PDB entry 2Q5Q | X-ray diffraction, 1.90 A resolution | chains A and B

== Chain A (and B) ==
Protein: Phenylpyruvate decarboxylase
Organism: Azospirillum brasilense
Notes: EC 4.1.1.43; chain B of this document is another copy of the same molecule, construct and numbering; everything in this record applies to it too
Reference sequence: P51852 (DCIP_AZOBR); numbering as in UniProt (aligned over 1-545)
Sequence (565 residues; row label = number of the first residue in the row; numbers below 1 keep their minus sign (Met-19 is residue -19)):
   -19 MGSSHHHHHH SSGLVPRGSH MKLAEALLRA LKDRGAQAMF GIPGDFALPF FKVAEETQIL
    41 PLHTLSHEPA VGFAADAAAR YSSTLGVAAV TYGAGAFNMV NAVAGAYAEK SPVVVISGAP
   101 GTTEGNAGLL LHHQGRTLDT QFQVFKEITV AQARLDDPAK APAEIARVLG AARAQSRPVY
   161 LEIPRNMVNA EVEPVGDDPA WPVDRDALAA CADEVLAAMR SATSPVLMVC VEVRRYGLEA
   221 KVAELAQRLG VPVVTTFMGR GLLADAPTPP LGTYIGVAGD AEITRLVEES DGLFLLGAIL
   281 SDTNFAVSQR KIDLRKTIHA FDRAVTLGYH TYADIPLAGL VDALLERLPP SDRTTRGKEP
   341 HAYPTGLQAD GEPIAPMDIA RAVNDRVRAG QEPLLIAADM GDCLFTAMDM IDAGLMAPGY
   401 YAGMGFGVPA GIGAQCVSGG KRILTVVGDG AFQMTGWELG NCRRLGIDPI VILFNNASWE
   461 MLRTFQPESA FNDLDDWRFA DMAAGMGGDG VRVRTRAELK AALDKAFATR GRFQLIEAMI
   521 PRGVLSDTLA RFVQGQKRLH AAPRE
Not modelled in the structure: -19 to -2, 333-336, 536-545 (chain B: -19 to -1, 332-338, 542-545)
Differences from the reference sequence: expression tag (-19 to 0, 155)
Curated features (UniProtKB/Swiss-Prot):
  - binding site (thiamine diphosphate): Glu48
  - binding site (Mg(2+)): Asp429, Asn456
Bound ions: Mg2+: Asp429, Asn456, Ser458 (together with 3-deaza-thdp)
Ligand contacts:
  - 5-phenyl-2-keto-valeric acid (KPV), molecule 1: Gly24, Asp25, Thr71, His112, His113
  - 5-phenyl-2-keto-valeric acid (KPV), molecule 2: Arg60, Tyr61, Val211, Arg214, Arg215, Met238, Gly239, Arg240, Gly241, Leu242, Leu375, Gly394, Leu395, Met396, Ala397
  - 5-phenyl-2-keto-valeric acid (KPV), molecule 3: Asp282, Thr283, Met380, Ala402, Met461, Leu462, Phe465, Phe532
  - 3-deaza-thdp (TPW; 2-{4-[(4-amino-2-methylpyrimidin-5-yl)methyl]-3-methylthiophen-2-yl}ethyl trihydrogen diphosphate), molecule 1: Ile22, Pro23, Gly24, Glu48, Thr71, Ala74, Gly75, Asn78, His113
  - 3-deaza-thdp (TPW), molecule 2: Asn81, Met380, Gly381, Asp382, Cys383, Ala402, Gly403, Met404, Gly428, Asp429, Gly430, Ala431, Met434, Asn456, Ser458, Trp459, Glu460, Met461, Leu462

== How chain A and chain B interact ==
Pairs across the interface (131; chain A residue first):
  Pro23(A) - Trp459(B)
  Pro23(A) - Leu462(B)  hydrophobic
  Pro23(A) - Phe471(B)  hydrophobic
  Asp25(A) - Leu462(B)
  Leu28(A) - Phe465(B)  hydrophobic
  Leu28(A) - Gln466(B)  hydrogen bond (backbone-side chain)
  Leu28(A) - Phe471(B)  hydrophobic
  Pro29(A) - Gln466(B)
  Phe31(A) - Phe471(B)  hydrophobic
  Lys32(A) - Gln466(B)
  Lys32(A) - Glu468(B)  salt bridge
  Glu35(A) - Ser469(B)
  Glu35(A) - Ala470(B)  hydrogen bond (side chain-backbone)
  Glu35(A) - Phe471(B)  hydrogen bond (side chain-backbone)
  Thr44(A) - Trp459(B)
  Leu45(A) - Trp459(B)
  Ser46(A) - Gln433(B)  hydrogen bond
  Ser46(A) - Met434(B)
  Ser46(A) - Trp477(B)
  His47(A) - Met434(B)
  Glu48(A) - Met434(B)
  Gly73(A) - Asn81(B)
  Gly73(A) - Tyr401(B)  hydrogen bond (backbone-side chain)
  Ala74(A) - Asn81(B)
  Ala74(A) - Tyr401(B)  hydrogen bond (backbone-side chain)
  Ala74(A) - Gly403(B)
  Phe77(A) - Val80(B)  hydrophobic
  Phe77(A) - Asn81(B)
  Phe77(A) - Ala84(B)  hydrophobic
  Phe77(A) - Tyr401(B)
  Asn78(A) - Asn81(B)
  Val80(A) - Phe77(B)  hydrophobic
  Asn81(A) - Gly73(B)
  Asn81(A) - Ala74(B)
  Asn81(A) - Phe77(B)
  Asn81(A) - Asn78(B)
  Ala84(A) - Phe77(B)  hydrophobic
  Tyr87(A) - Arg116(B)
  Glu104(A) - His540(B)
  Leu109(A) - Leu280(B)
  Leu109(A) - Ala286(B)  hydrophobic
  Leu109(A) - Leu294(B)  hydrophobic
  Leu110(A) - Ile279(B)  hydrophobic
  Leu110(A) - Leu280(B)  hydrogen bond (backbone-backbone)
  Leu110(A) - Ser281(B)
  Leu110(A) - Asp282(B)  hydrogen bond (backbone-backbone)
  Leu110(A) - Tyr400(B)
  Leu111(A) - Asp282(B)
  Leu111(A) - Tyr400(B)
  His112(A) - Asp282(B)  salt bridge
  His112(A) - Tyr400(B)
  His113(A) - Tyr400(B)
  His113(A) - Tyr401(B)  hydrogen bond (side chain-backbone)
  His113(A) - Ala402(B)
  Gln114(A) - Tyr400(B)
  Arg116(A) - Tyr87(B)
  Thr120(A) - Glu127(B)
  Val124(A) - Glu127(B)
  Glu127(A) - Thr120(B)
  Glu127(A) - Val124(B)
  Arg165(A) - His540(B)
  Ile279(A) - Leu110(B)  hydrophobic
  Leu280(A) - Leu109(B)
  Leu280(A) - Leu110(B)  hydrogen bond (backbone-backbone)
  Ser281(A) - Leu109(B)
  Ser281(A) - Leu110(B)
  Asp282(A) - Leu110(B)  hydrogen bond (backbone-backbone)
  Asp282(A) - Leu111(B)
  Asp282(A) - His112(B)  salt bridge
  Thr283(A) - His112(B)
  Phe285(A) - Leu109(B)  hydrophobic
  Ala286(A) - Leu109(B)
  Leu294(A) - Gly108(B)
  Leu294(A) - Leu109(B)  hydrophobic
  Tyr400(A) - Leu110(B)
  Tyr400(A) - Leu111(B)
  Tyr400(A) - His112(B)
  Tyr400(A) - Gln114(B)
  Tyr401(A) - Gly73(B)  hydrogen bond (side chain-backbone)
  Tyr401(A) - Ala74(B)  hydrogen bond (side chain-backbone)
  Tyr401(A) - Phe77(B)
  Tyr401(A) - His113(B)  hydrogen bond (backbone-side chain)
  Ala402(A) - His113(B)
  Gly403(A) - Ala74(B)
  Gln433(A) - Ser46(B)  hydrogen bond
  Met434(A) - Ser46(B)
  Met434(A) - His47(B)
  Trp437(A) - Trp437(B)
  Trp437(A) - Trp477(B)
  Gly440(A) - Trp477(B)
  Arg443(A) - Asp475(B)
  Arg444(A) - Asp473(B)  hydrogen bond (side chain-backbone)
  Arg444(A) - Leu474(B)
  Arg444(A) - Asp475(B)  salt bridge
  Trp459(A) - Pro23(B)
  Trp459(A) - Thr44(B)
  Trp459(A) - Leu45(B)
  Leu462(A) - Pro23(B)  hydrophobic
  Leu462(A) - Asp25(B)
  Phe465(A) - Asp25(B)
  Phe465(A) - Leu28(B)  hydrophobic
  Gln466(A) - Leu28(B)  hydrogen bond (side chain-backbone)
  Gln466(A) - Pro29(B)
  Gln466(A) - Lys32(B)
  Glu468(A) - Lys32(B)  salt bridge
  Ser469(A) - Glu35(B)
  Ala470(A) - Glu35(B)  hydrogen bond (backbone-side chain)
  Phe471(A) - Pro23(B)  hydrophobic
  Phe471(A) - Leu28(B)  hydrophobic
  Phe471(A) - Phe31(B)  hydrophobic
  Phe471(A) - Lys32(B)
  Phe471(A) - Glu35(B)  hydrogen bond (backbone-side chain)
  Asn472(A) - Pro23(B)
  Asp473(A) - Arg444(B)
  Leu474(A) - Arg444(B)  hydrogen bond (backbone-side chain)
  Asp475(A) - Arg443(B)  salt bridge
  Asp475(A) - Arg444(B)  salt bridge
  Trp477(A) - Ser46(B)
  Trp477(A) - Trp437(B)
  Trp477(A) - Gly440(B)
  Trp477(A) - Gly485(B)
  Trp477(A) - Met486(B)  hydrophobic
  Arg478(A) - Gly485(B)  hydrogen bond (backbone-backbone)
  Met482(A) - Met482(B)
  Met482(A) - Gly485(B)
  Met482(A) - Met486(B)  hydrophobic
  Gly485(A) - Trp477(B)
  Gly485(A) - Arg478(B)  hydrogen bond (backbone-backbone)
  Gly485(A) - Met482(B)
  Met486(A) - Trp477(B)  hydrophobic
  Met486(A) - Met482(B)  hydrophobic
Other interface residues (no listed pair), chain A (77 interface residues in all): Ile22, Gly24, Glu36, Leu42, Pro49, Gly108, Gln123, Gly430, Thr435, Asn441
Other interface residues (no listed pair), chain B (74 interface residues in all): Ile22, Gly24, Leu42, Glu48, Pro49, Gln123, Thr283, Phe285, Thr435, Asn441, Asn472

== Overview ==
77 residues of chain A face 74 of chain B across their interface, with 22 hydrogen bonds and 7 salt bridges.
Among the polar pairs are Lys32(A)-Glu468(B), His112(A)-Asp282(B) and Arg444(A)-Asp475(B). Ligands of chain A:
3-deaza-thdp and 3 copies of 5-phenyl-2-keto-valeric acid.
Both chains are Phenylpyruvate decarboxylase (Azospirillum brasilense). Entry 2Q5Q (X-ray structure of
phenylpyruvate decarboxylase in complex with 3-deaza-ThDP and 5-phenyl-2-oxo-valeric acid) was determined by
X-ray diffraction (same publication as 2Q5J, 2Q5L and 2Q5O).
